Entry 9H78 (electron microscopy, 2.70 A resolution); this record covers chains B and D of the 4 polymer chains in the assembly.

Chain B (and D):
Name: Iron-sulfur cluster assembly SufBD family protein MJ0034
Source organism: Methanocaldococcus jannaschii
Notes: chain D of this document is another copy of the same molecule, construct and numbering; everything in this record applies to it too
UniProtKB: Q60349 (Y034_METJA); residues 1-316 here = UniProt positions 1-316
Amino-acid sequence (321 residues; numbered -4 to 316; the number before each row is that of its first residue; numbers below 1 keep their minus sign (Gly-4 is residue -4)):
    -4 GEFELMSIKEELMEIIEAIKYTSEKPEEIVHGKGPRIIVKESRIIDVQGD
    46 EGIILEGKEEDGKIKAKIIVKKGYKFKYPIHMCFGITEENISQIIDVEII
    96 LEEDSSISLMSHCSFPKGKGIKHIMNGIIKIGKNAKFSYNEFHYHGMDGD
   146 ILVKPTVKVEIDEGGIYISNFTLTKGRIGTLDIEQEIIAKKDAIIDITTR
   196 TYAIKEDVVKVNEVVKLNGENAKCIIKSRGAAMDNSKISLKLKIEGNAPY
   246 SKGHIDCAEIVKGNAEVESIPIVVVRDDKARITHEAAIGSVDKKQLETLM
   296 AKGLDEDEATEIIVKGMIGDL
Not modelled in the structure: -4 to 27
Construct notes: expression tag (-4 to 0)

Chain B / chain D interface:
Contacting residue pairs - 51 pairs, chain B then chain D:
  Val256(B) with Val270(D), hydrophobic
  Lys257(B) with Asp273(D)
  Gly258(B) with Asp273(D), hydrogen bond (backbone-side chain)
  Glu261(B) with Val270(D)
  Val262(B) with Val268(D); Val269(D); Val270(D), hydrogen bond (backbone-backbone)
  Glu263(B) with Val268(D)
  Ser264(B) with Pro266(D); Ile267(D); Val268(D), hydrogen bond (backbone-backbone)
  Ile265(B) with Ile265(D), hydrophobic; Pro266(D)
  Pro266(B) with Pro266(D)
  Ile267(B) with Ser264(D)
  Val268(B) with Glu263(D); Ser264(D), hydrogen bond (backbone-backbone)
  Val269(B) with Val262(D)
  Val270(B) with Glu261(D); Val262(D), hydrogen bond (backbone-backbone); Ile283(D), hydrophobic
  Arg271(B) with Glu261(D), salt bridge
  Asp273(B) with Lys257(D); Gly258(D), hydrogen bond (side chain-backbone); Ser285(D)
  Ala275(B) with Gly284(D); Ser285(D), hydrogen bond (backbone-backbone)
  Arg276(B) with Ile283(D); Ser285(D), hydrogen bond (side chain-backbone)
  Ile277(B) with Ala282(D); Ile283(D), hydrogen bond (backbone-backbone)
  Thr278(B) with Ala281(D); Ala282(D)
  His279(B) with His279(D), hydrogen bond; Glu280(D); Ala281(D), hydrogen bond (backbone-backbone)
  Glu280(B) with His279(D)
  Ala281(B) with Thr278(D); His279(D), hydrogen bond (backbone-backbone)
  Ala282(B) with Arg276(D); Ile277(D); Thr278(D)
  Ile283(B) with Val268(D), hydrophobic; Val270(D), hydrophobic; Arg276(D); Ile277(D), hydrogen bond (backbone-backbone)
  Gly284(B) with Ala275(D)
  Ser285(B) with Asp273(D); Ala275(D), hydrogen bond (backbone-backbone); Arg276(D), hydrogen bond (backbone-side chain)
  Asp287(B) with Arg276(D)
Interface residues without a listed pair, chain B (30 interface residues in all): Ala260, Asp272, Val286
Interface residues without a listed pair, chain D (30 interface residues in all): Val256, Ala260, Arg271, Asp272, Val286, Asp287

Overview:
Chain B and chain D each contribute 30 residues to their interface; the contacts include 15 hydrogen bonds and
1 salt bridge. Polar contacts include Arg271(B)-Glu261(D), Gly258(B)-Asp273(D) and Arg276(B)-Ser285(D).
Chain B and chain D are both Iron-sulfur cluster assembly SufBD family protein MJ0034 (Methanocaldococcus
jannaschii); the structure, [FeS] cluster-loaded SMS complex from M. jannaschii, was determined by electron
microscopy (same publication as 9H7X, 9H7Y and 9HBL).
